PDB entry 5JTQ | solution NMR | chains B and C of the 6 polymer chains in the assembly

== Chain B (and C) ==
Molecule: Protein-export protein SecB
Source organism: Escherichia coli O157:H7
Notes: chain C of this document is another copy of the same molecule, construct and numbering; everything in this record applies to it too
Reference sequence: P0AG88 (SECB_ECO57); numbering as in UniProt (aligned over 1-155)
Chain sequence (155 residues; row label = number of the first residue in the row):
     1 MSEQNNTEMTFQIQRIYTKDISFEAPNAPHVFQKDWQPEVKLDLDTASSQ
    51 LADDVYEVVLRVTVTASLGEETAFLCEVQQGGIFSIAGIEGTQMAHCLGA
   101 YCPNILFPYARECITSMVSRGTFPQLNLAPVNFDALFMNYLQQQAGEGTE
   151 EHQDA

== How chain B and chain C interact ==
Pairs across the interface - 18 pairs, chain B then chain C:
  Glu-112(B) / Ser-116(C)
  Glu-112(B) / Ser-119(C)
  Glu-112(B) / Arg-120(C)
  Thr-115(B) / Ser-119(C)
  Thr-115(B) / Gln-125(C)
  Ser-116(B) / Glu-112(C)
  Val-118(B) / Gln-125(C)
  Ser-119(B) / Arg-111(C)
  Ser-119(B) / Thr-115(C)
  Ser-119(B) / Asn-127(C)
  Arg-120(B) / Arg-111(C)
  Arg-120(B) / Glu-112(C)
  Thr-122(B) / Arg-111(C)
  Thr-122(B) / Asn-127(C)
  Gln-125(B) / Phe-123(C)
  Gln-125(B) / Pro-124(C)
  Gln-125(B) / Gln-125(C)
  Asn-127(B) / Ser-119(C)
Other interface residues (no listed pair), chain B (11 interface residues in all): Phe-123, Pro-124

== Overview ==
The interface between chain B and chain C involves 11 residues on one side and 10 on the other.
Chain B and chain C are both Protein-export protein SecB (Escherichia coli O157:H7); the structure, The
structure of chaperone SecB in complex with unstructured MBP binding site d, was determined by solution NMR,
deposited together with 5JTL, 5JTM, 5JTN, 5JTO, 5JTP and 5JTR.
